7LWH - chains A and B; structure by X-ray diffraction, 1.61 A resolution.

[Chain A]
Name: Merlin
Organism: Homo sapiens
Reference sequence: P35240 (MERL_HUMAN); residue numbers follow UniProt; this construct covers 1-339
Sequence (339 residues; each row starts with the number of its first residue):
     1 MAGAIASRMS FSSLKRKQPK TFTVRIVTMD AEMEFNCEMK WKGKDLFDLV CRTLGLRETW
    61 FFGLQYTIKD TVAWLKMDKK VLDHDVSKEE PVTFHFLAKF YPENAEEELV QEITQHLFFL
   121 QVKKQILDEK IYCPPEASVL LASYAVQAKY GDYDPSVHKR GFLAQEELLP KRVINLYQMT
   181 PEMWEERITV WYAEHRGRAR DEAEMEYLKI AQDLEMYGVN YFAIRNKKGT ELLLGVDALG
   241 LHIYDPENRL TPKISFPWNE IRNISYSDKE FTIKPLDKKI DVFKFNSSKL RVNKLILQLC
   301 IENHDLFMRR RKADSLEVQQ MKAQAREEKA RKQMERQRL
Disordered / not traced: 1-22, 338-339
Differences from the reference sequence: conflict V190 (Ala in P35240), E302 (Gly in P35240)
Swiss-Prot annotation at these positions:
  - modified residue: S13 (Phosphoserine)
  - natural variant: L46 (L46R: In vestibular schwannoma), F62 (F62S: In SWNV), M77 (M77V: In SWNV), K79 (K79E: In vestibular schwannoma), F96 (deletion: In SWNV), E106 (E106G: In SWNV), L117 (L117I: In sporadic meningioma), F119 (deletion: In sporadic meningioma), V122 to E129 (deletion: In sporadic meningioma), C133 (C133R: In SWNV), L141 (L141P: In SWNV), G197 (G197C: In SWNV), 5 further natural variant entries in UniProt
  - mutagenesis: L64 (L64P: Abolishes binding to AGAP2 and interaction with the CUL4A-RBX1-DDB1-VprBP/DCAF1 E3 ubiquitin-protein ligase complex)
What the authors report for this chain:
  - conformationally variable residues (side-chain flip): E136, Y177, Q178, W184, R187, W191
  - contacts within the chain: R57-M321 (hydrophobic contact), E58-M321 (hydrophobic contact), V110-M321 (hydrophobic contact), D314-K322 (salt bridge), R57-Q324 (hydrogen bond)

[Chain B]
Name: Serine/threonine-protein kinase LATS1
Notes: EC 2.7.11.1
Reference sequence: O95835 (LATS1_HUMAN); residues 69-91 here = UniProt positions 69-91
Sequence (23 residues; each row starts with the number of its first residue):
    69 PKFGTHHKAL QEIRNSLLPF ANE

[Interface between chain A and chain B]
Contacting residue pairs - 38 pairs, chain A then chain B:
  E136(A) - L78(B)
  E136(A) - I81(B)
  E136(A) - R82(B)  salt bridge
  A137(A) - L78(B)  hydrophobic
  V139(A) - I81(B)  hydrophobic
  L140(A) - H74(B)
  L140(A) - L78(B)  hydrophobic
  L140(A) - I81(B)  hydrophobic
  Y144(A) - H74(B)
  N175(A) - N90(B)  hydrogen bond (backbone-side chain)
  L176(A) - A89(B)
  L176(A) - N90(B)  hydrogen bond (backbone-backbone)
  Y177(A) - L85(B)
  Y177(A) - F88(B)
  Y177(A) - A89(B)  hydrophobic
  Y177(A) - N90(B)
  Q178(A) - F88(B)  hydrogen bond (backbone-backbone)
  Q178(A) - A89(B)
  Q178(A) - N90(B)
  M179(A) - L85(B)  hydrophobic
  M179(A) - F88(B)  hydrophobic
  M183(A) - F88(B)  hydrophobic
  W184(A) - L85(B)  hydrophobic
  R187(A) - S84(B)
  R187(A) - L85(B)
  R187(A) - F88(B)
  W191(A) - A77(B)  hydrophobic
  W191(A) - E80(B)
  W191(A) - I81(B)
  E206(A) - H74(B)  salt bridge
  I210(A) - F71(B)
  I210(A) - H74(B)
  D213(A) - P69(B)
  D213(A) - K70(B)
  D213(A) - F71(B)  hydrogen bond (side chain-backbone)
  D213(A) - G72(B)
  L214(A) - F71(B)  hydrophobic
  E215(A) - K70(B)  salt bridge
Other interface residues (no listed pair), chain A (20 interface residues in all): P135
From the paper, about this interface:
  - pairs named by the authors: E136(A)-R82(B) (salt bridge), E136(A)-I81(B), E136(A)-L78(B) (hydrophobic contact), A137(A)-L78(B) (hydrophobic contact), A137(A)-F71(B) (hydrophobic contact), V139(A)-I81(B), L140(A)-H74(B) (hydrophobic contact), L140(A)-L78(B) (hydrophobic contact), Y177(A)-F88(B) (hydrophobic contact), M179(A)-F88(B) (hydrophobic contact), M179(A)-L85(B) (hydrophobic contact), M183(A)-F88(B) (hydrophobic contact), W184(A)-L85(B) (hydrophobic contact), R187(A)-F88(B) (cation-pi contact), R187(A)-L85(B) (hydrophobic contact), W191(A)-I81(B), W191(A)-A77(B), E206(A)-H74(B) (salt bridge), I210(A)-H74(B) (hydrophobic contact), I210(A)-F71(B) (hydrophobic contact), D213(A)-F71(B) (hydrophobic contact), L214(A)-F71(B) (hydrophobic contact), E215(A)-K70(B) (salt bridge)
  - interface residues, chain B: A77(B), L78(B), I81(B), L85(B), F88(B)

[Summary]
The interface between chain A and chain B involves 20 residues on one side and 15 on the other; the contacts
include 4 hydrogen bonds and 3 salt bridges. Among the polar pairs are E136(A)-R82(B), E206(A)-H74(B) and
E215(A)-K70(B). The authors report salt bridges between E136(A) and R82(B), E206(A) and H74(B) and E215(A) and
K70(B); contacts between E136(A) and I81(B), V139(A) and I81(B) and W191(A) and I81(B) among others;
hydrophobic contacts between E136(A) and L78(B), A137(A) and L78(B) and A137(A) and F71(B) among others. From
the paper: interface residues A77(B), L78(B) and I81(B) among others; conformational variability at E136(A),
Y177(A) and Q178(A) among others.
Chain A is Merlin (Homo sapiens) and chain B is Serine/threonine-protein kinase LATS1; the structure, Human
neurofibromin 2/merlin residues 1-339 in complex with LATS1, was determined by X-ray diffraction.
